PDB entry 5Y53 | X-ray diffraction, 1.60 A resolution | chains A and D of the 3 polymer chains in the assembly

# Chain A
Molecule: PHD finger protein ALFIN-LIKE 2
Organism: Arabidopsis thaliana
UniProt: Q9SRM4 (ALFL2_ARATH); residues 10-142 here = UniProt positions 10-142
Amino-acid sequence (135 residues; each row starts with the number of its first residue; note: 10 numbers in that range are skipped by the numbering (no residue carries them; nothing is unmodelled there); numbers below 1 keep their minus sign (Gly-2 is residue -2)):
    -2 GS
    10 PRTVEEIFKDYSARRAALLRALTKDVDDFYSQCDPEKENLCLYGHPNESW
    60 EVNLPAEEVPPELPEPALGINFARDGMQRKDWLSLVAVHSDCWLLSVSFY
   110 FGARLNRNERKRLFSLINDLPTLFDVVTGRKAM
Disordered / not traced: -2, 141-142
Differences from the reference sequence: expression tag (-2 to -1)

# Chain D
Molecule: AtBMI1b binding site
Notes: EC 2.3.2.27
UniProt: Q9M9Y4 (DRIP1_ARATH); residues 155-172 here correspond to UniProt positions 269-286 (UniProt number = residue number + 114)
Amino-acid sequence (18 residues; numbered 155 to 172; the number before each row is that of its first residue):
   155 ETVTPKRMRTTQRKRSAT
Disordered / not traced: 155-163, 172

# Chain A / chain D interface
Pairs across the interface (14):
  Pro64(A) - Arg169(D)
  Ala65(A) - Arg169(D)  hydrogen bond (backbone-side chain)
  Glu66(A) - Arg167(D)
  Glu66(A) - Lys168(D)
  Glu66(A) - Arg169(D)  hydrogen bond (backbone-backbone)
  Glu67(A) - Gln166(D)
  Glu67(A) - Arg167(D)  hydrogen bond (side chain-backbone)
  Glu67(A) - Lys168(D)
  Val68(A) - Gln166(D)
  Val68(A) - Arg167(D)  hydrogen bond (backbone-backbone)
  Val68(A) - Arg169(D)
  Pro69(A) - Thr165(D)
  Pro69(A) - Gln166(D)  hydrogen bond (backbone-side chain)
  Glu74(A) - Arg169(D)  salt bridge
Other interface residues (no listed pair), chain A (10 interface residues in all): Pro70, Glu71, Leu77

# In short
The interface between chain A and chain D involves 10 residues on one side and 5 on the other; the contacts
include 5 hydrogen bonds and 1 salt bridge. Polar contacts include Glu74(A)-Arg169(D), Ala65(A)-Arg169(D) and
Glu67(A)-Arg167(D).
Chain A is PHD finger protein ALFIN-LIKE 2 (Arabidopsis thaliana) and chain D is AtBMI1b binding site; the
structure, Crystal structure of AL2 PAL domain in complex with AtBMI1b binding site, was determined by X-ray
diffraction, deposited together with 5Y21, 5XVL and 5XVW.
